7DRM - chains A and E of the 3 polymer chains in the assembly; structure by X-ray diffraction, 3.28 A resolution.

== Chain A ==
Name: ATP-grasp domain-containing protein
Source organism: Plesiocystis pacifica SIR-1
Reference sequence: A6G4D7 (A6G4D7_9DELT); numbering as in UniProt (aligned over 1-314)
Sequence (334 residues; row label = number of the first residue in the row; numbers below 1 keep their minus sign (Met-19 is residue -19)):
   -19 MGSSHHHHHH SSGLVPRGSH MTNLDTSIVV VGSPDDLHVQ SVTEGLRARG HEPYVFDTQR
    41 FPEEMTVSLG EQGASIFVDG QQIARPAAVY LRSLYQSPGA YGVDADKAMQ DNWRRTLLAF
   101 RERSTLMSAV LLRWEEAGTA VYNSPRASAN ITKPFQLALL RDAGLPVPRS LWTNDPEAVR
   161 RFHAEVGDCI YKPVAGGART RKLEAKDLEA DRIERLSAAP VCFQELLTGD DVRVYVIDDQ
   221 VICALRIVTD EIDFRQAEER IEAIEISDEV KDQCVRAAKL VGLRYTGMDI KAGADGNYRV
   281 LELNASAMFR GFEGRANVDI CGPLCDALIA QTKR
Not modelled in the structure: -19 to 2, 314
Differences from the reference sequence: expression tag (-19 to 0)
Metal / ion sites: Mg2+ site 1: Asp269, Glu282 (together with ADP); Mg2+ site 2: Glu282 (together with ADP)
Residues lining bound ligands: ADP (adenosine-5'-diphosphate): Lys133, Pro148, Ile170, Lys172, Gly176, Thr180, Gln204, Glu205, Leu206, Leu207, Asp211, Asp269, Lys271, Leu281, Glu282, Asn284
From the paper describing this entry:
  - binding site for ADP: Lys172, Thr180, Arg235
  - contacts within the chain: Asp233-Arg235 (hydrogen bond)
  - conformationally variable residues (loop rearrangement, side-chain flip): Lys172, Thr180, Arg195
  - mutagenesis - L196A (>64-fold), F203A (>64-fold): decreased catalytic activity with PsnA214-38, Precursor peptide (chain E)
  - mutagenesis - R213A: decreased catalytic activity
  - mutagenesis - R101A: unchanged catalytic activity
  - specificity-determining residues: Arg213 (proposed by the authors, not directly observed)
  - catalytic residues: Arg213 (proposed by the authors, not directly observed)

== Chain E ==
Name: PsnA214-38, Precursor peptide
Reference sequence: A6GH40 (A6GH40_9DELT); residues 1-25 here correspond to UniProt positions 14-38 (UniProt number = residue number + 13)
Sequence (25 residues; each row starts with the number of its first residue):
     1 LFIEDLGKVT GGKGGPYTTL AIGEE
Not modelled in the structure: 11-17
From the paper describing this entry:
  - mutagenesis - T18A, T19A: decreased catalytic activity with ATP-grasp domain-containing protein (chain A)
  - post-translational modification sites: Glu24

== Interface between chain A and chain E ==
Residue-residue contacts (33):
  Arg72(A) - Gly23(E)
  Gly79(A) - Ile22(E)
  Tyr81(A) - Thr18(E)
  Tyr171(A) - Phe2(E)  hydrophobic
  Tyr171(A) - Ile3(E)  hydrophobic
  Lys172(A) - Ile3(E)
  Pro173(A) - Ile3(E)
  Pro173(A) - Leu6(E)  hydrophobic
  Ala175(A) - Glu25(E)
  Gly176(A) - Leu6(E)
  Gly176(A) - Glu25(E)
  Gly177(A) - Asp5(E)
  Gly177(A) - Leu6(E)
  Gly177(A) - Ile22(E)
  Ala178(A) - Ile3(E)  hydrophobic
  Ala178(A) - Asp5(E)
  Ala178(A) - Leu6(E)  hydrophobic
  Arg181(A) - Asp5(E)  salt bridge
  Asp187(A) - Phe2(E)
  Arg192(A) - Phe2(E)  hydrogen bond (side chain-backbone)
  Arg195(A) - Leu1(E)
  Ala199(A) - Leu1(E)  hydrophobic
  Val201(A) - Ile3(E)  hydrophobic
  Arg213(A) - Glu24(E)  salt bridge
  Asn284(A) - Glu24(E)
  Ala285(A) - Glu24(E)
  Ala285(A) - Glu25(E)
  Ser286(A) - Gly23(E)
  Ser286(A) - Glu24(E)  hydrogen bond (backbone-backbone)
  Ser286(A) - Glu25(E)
  Ala287(A) - Glu24(E)
  Met288(A) - Gly23(E)
  Met288(A) - Glu24(E)  hydrogen bond (backbone-side chain)
Also at the interface, not in a pair above, chain A (28 interface residues in all): Ala80, Arg179, Ile193, Ala198, Phe203, Phe292
Also at the interface, not in a pair above, chain E (12 interface residues in all): Leu20, Ala21
Interface features reported in the paper:
  - residue pairs: Tyr171(A)-Phe2(E) (hydrophobic contact), Arg181(A)-Asp5(E) (salt bridge), Arg192(A)-Phe2(E) (cation-pi contact), Ile193(A)-Phe2(E) (hydrophobic contact), Leu196(A)-Phe2(E) (hydrophobic contact), Val201(A)-Phe2(E) (hydrophobic contact), Phe203(A)-Phe2(E) (hydrophobic contact), Arg213(A)-Glu24(E) (salt bridge)
  - hot spots on chain A (mutagenesis) - L196A (4-5-fold), F203A (4-5-fold): decreased binding to PsnA214-38, Precursor peptide (chain E)
  - hot spots on chain A (mutagenesis) - R72A, R101A, R213A: decreased binding to CP
  - hot spots on chain E (mutagenesis) - F2A: decreased binding to ATP-grasp domain-containing protein (chain A)

== In short ==
The interface between chain A and chain E involves 28 residues on one side and 12 on the other, with 3
hydrogen bonds and 2 salt bridges. Polar contacts include Arg181(A)-Asp5(E), Arg213(A)-Glu24(E) and
Arg192(A)-Phe2(E). The authors report hydrophobic contacts between Tyr171(A) and Phe2(E), Ile193(A) and
Phe2(E) and Leu196(A) and Phe2(E) among others; salt bridges between Arg181(A) and Asp5(E) and Arg213(A) and
Glu24(E); a cation-pi contact between Arg192(A) and Phe2(E). From the paper: the catalytic residue Arg213(A);
R72A, R101A and R213A of chain A reduce binding to CP; 8 substitutions were tested in all.
Chain A is ATP-grasp domain-containing protein (Plesiocystis pacifica SIR-1) and chain E is PsnA214-38,
Precursor peptide; the structure, Structure of ATP-grasp ligase PsnB complexed with minimal precursor, Mg, and
ADP, was determined by X-ray diffraction, deposited together with 7DRN, 7DRO and 7DRP.
